PDB entry 6QEL | electron microscopy, 3.90 A resolution | chains B and H of the 12 polymer chains in the assembly

Chain B:
Protein: Replicative DNA helicase
Source organism: Escherichia coli
Notes: EC 3.6.4.12
UniProtKB: E3PC72 (E3PC72_ECOH1); residue numbers follow UniProt; this construct covers 1-471
Chain sequence (471 residues; row label = number of the first residue in the row):
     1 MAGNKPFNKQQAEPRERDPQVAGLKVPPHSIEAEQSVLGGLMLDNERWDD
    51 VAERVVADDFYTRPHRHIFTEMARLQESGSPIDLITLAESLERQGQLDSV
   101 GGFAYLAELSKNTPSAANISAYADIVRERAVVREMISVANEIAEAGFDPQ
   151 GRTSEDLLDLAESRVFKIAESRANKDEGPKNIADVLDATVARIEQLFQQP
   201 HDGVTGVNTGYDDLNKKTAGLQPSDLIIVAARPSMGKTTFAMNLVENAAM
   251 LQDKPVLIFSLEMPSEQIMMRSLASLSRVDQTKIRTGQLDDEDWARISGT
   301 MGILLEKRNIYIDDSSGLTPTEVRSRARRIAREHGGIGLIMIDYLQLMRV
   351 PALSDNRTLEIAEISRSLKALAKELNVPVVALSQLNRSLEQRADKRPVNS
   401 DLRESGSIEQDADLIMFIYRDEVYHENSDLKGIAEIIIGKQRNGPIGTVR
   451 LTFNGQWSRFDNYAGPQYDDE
Not modelled in the structure: 1-23, 469-471
Ion coordination: Mg2+: Thr-238, Glu-262 (together with ADP)
Ligand contacts:
  - ADP (adenosine-5'-diphosphate), molecule 1: Pro-233, Ser-234, Met-235, Gly-236, Lys-237, Thr-238, Thr-239, Glu-262, Arg-271, Gln-281, Thr-282, Arg-420, Phe-453, Gly-455, Gln-456, Ser-458
  - ADP, molecule 2: Lys-440, Gln-441, Arg-442, Asn-443, Gly-444, Pro-445

Chain H:
Protein: DNA replication protein dnaC
Source organism: Escherichia coli
UniProtKB: L3QJA3 (L3QJA3_ECOLX); residue numbers follow UniProt; this construct covers 1-245
Chain sequence (245 residues; numbered 1 to 245; the number before each row is that of its first residue):
     1 MKNVGDLMQRLQKMMPAHIKPAFKTGEELLAWQKEQGAIRSAALERENRA
    51 MKMQRTFNRSGIRPLHQNCSFENYRVECEGQMNALSKARQYVEEFDGNIA
   101 SFIFSGKPGTGKNHLAAAICNELLLRGKSVLIITVADIMSAMKDTFRNSG
   151 TSEEQLLNDLSNVDLLVIDEIGVQTESKYEKVIINQIVDRRSSSKRPTGM
   201 LTNSNMEEMTKLLGERVMDRMRLGNSLWVIFNWDSYRSRVTGKEY
Not modelled in the structure: 148-153, 244-245
Ion coordination: Mg2+ near Asn-113 (its only coordinating residue here)
Ligand contacts:
  - 08T ([[[(2R,3S,4R,5R)-5-(6-aminopurin-9-yl)-3,4-bis(oxidanyl)oxolan-2-yl]methoxy-oxidanyl-phosphoryl]oxy-oxidanyl-phosphoryl]oxy-tris(fluoranyl)beryllium), molecule 1: Leu-65, His-66, Asn-73, Tyr-74, Arg-75, Lys-107, Pro-108, Gly-109, Thr-110, Gly-111, Lys-112, Asn-113, His-114, Asn-203, Trp-233, Tyr-236, Arg-237, Val-240
  - 08T, molecule 2: Arg-216, Asp-219, Arg-220

Interface between chain B and chain H:
Residue-residue contacts (37; chain B residue first):
  Asn-247(B) / Leu-30(H)
  Met-250(B) / Leu-30(H)  hydrophobic
  Leu-251(B) / Glu-27(H)
  Ser-275(B) / Gln-33(H)
  Leu-276(B) / Trp-32(H)
  Leu-276(B) / Gln-33(H)
  Arg-278(B) / Trp-32(H)
  Arg-278(B) / Gln-36(H)
  Asp-291(B) / Ile-19(H)
  Trp-294(B) / Met-14(H)  hydrophobic
  Trp-294(B) / Met-15(H)  hydrophobic
  Ala-295(B) / Ile-19(H)
  Ala-295(B) / Lys-20(H)
  Ala-295(B) / Pro-21(H)
  Arg-296(B) / Phe-23(H)
  Arg-296(B) / Trp-32(H)
  Ser-298(B) / Met-8(H)
  Gly-299(B) / Pro-21(H)
  Gly-299(B) / Phe-23(H)
  Thr-300(B) / Phe-23(H)
  Ile-303(B) / Phe-23(H)  hydrophobic
  Ile-303(B) / Lys-24(H)
  Ile-303(B) / Thr-25(H)
  Ile-303(B) / Gly-26(H)
  Leu-305(B) / Val-4(H)  hydrophobic
  Asn-427(B) / Arg-55(H)  hydrogen bond (backbone-side chain)
  Asp-429(B) / Met-51(H)
  Asp-429(B) / Lys-52(H)
  Asp-429(B) / Arg-55(H)  salt bridge
  Lys-431(B) / Leu-44(H)
  Lys-431(B) / Asn-48(H)  hydrogen bond (backbone-side chain)
  Thr-452(B) / Arg-40(H)  hydrogen bond
  Phe-453(B) / Arg-40(H)
  Asn-454(B) / Arg-40(H)
  Arg-459(B) / Gln-33(H)  hydrogen bond
  Asn-462(B) / Ser-41(H)  hydrogen bond (backbone-side chain)
  Tyr-463(B) / Glu-45(H)  hydrogen bond
Interface residues without a listed pair, chain B (32 interface residues in all): Asp-212, Ser-277, Glu-306, Arg-308, Leu-430, Gly-432, Asp-461, Ala-464
Interface residues without a listed pair, chain H (28 interface residues in all): Pro-16, Leu-29, Lys-34, Gly-37
From the paper, about this interface:
  - interface residues, chain B: Arg-296(B)

Summary:
32 residues of chain B face 28 of chain H across their interface, with 6 hydrogen bonds and 1 salt bridge.
Among the polar pairs are Asp-429(B)/Arg-55(H), Asn-427(B)/Arg-55(H) and Lys-431(B)/Asn-48(H). Bound to chain
B: ADP. Ligands of chain H: compound 08T. Thr-238(B) and Glu-262(B) form the Mg2+ site. From the paper: the
interface residue Arg-296(B).
Chain B is Replicative DNA helicase and chain H is DNA replication protein dnaC, both from Escherichia coli;
the structure, E. coli DnaBC apo complex, was determined by electron microscopy, deposited together with 6QEM.
